Entry 5C0E (X-ray diffraction, 1.49 A resolution); this record covers chains A and C of the 3 polymer chains in the assembly.

# Chain A
Molecule: HLA class I histocompatibility antigen, A-2 alpha chain
Source organism: Homo sapiens
Reference sequence: P01892 (1A02_HUMAN); residues 1-276 here correspond to UniProt positions 25-300 (UniProt number = residue number + 24)
Chain sequence (277 residues; numbered 0 to 276; the number before each row is that of its first residue; numbering starts at 0):
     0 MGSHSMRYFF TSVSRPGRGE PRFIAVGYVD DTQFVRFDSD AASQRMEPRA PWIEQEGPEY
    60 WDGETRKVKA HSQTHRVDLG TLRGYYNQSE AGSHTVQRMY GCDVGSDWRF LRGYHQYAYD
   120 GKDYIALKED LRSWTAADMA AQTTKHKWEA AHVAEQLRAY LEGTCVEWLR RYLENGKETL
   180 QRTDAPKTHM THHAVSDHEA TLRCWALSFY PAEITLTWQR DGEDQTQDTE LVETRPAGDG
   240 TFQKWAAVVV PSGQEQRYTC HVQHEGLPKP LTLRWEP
Sequence notes: initiating methionine (0)
Disulfides: Cys101-Cys164, Cys203-Cys259

# Chain C
Molecule: Marker peptide
Chain sequence (10 residues; numbered 1 to 10; the number before each row is that of its first residue):
     1 YQFGPDFPIA

# Chain A / chain C interface
Pairs across the interface (44; chain A residue first):
  Met5(A) with Tyr1(C)
  Tyr7(A) with Tyr1(C), hydrogen bond (side chain-backbone); Gln2(C)
  Phe9(A) with Gln2(C)
  Met45(A) with Gln2(C)
  Glu63(A) with Tyr1(C); Gln2(C), hydrogen bond
  Lys66(A) with Tyr1(C); Gln2(C), hydrogen bond (side chain-backbone); Phe3(C); Gly4(C)
  Val67(A) with Gln2(C)
  Ala69(A) with Asp6(C)
  His70(A) with Asp6(C); Phe7(C)
  Thr73(A) with Asp6(C), hydrogen bond; Phe7(C), hydrogen bond (side chain-backbone); Pro8(C)
  Val76(A) with Ile9(C), hydrophobic
  Asp77(A) with Ile9(C); Ala10(C), hydrogen bond (side chain-backbone)
  Thr80(A) with Ala10(C)
  Leu81(A) with Ala10(C), hydrophobic
  Tyr84(A) with Ala10(C), hydrogen bond (side chain-backbone)
  Arg97(A) with Phe7(C)
  Tyr99(A) with Gln2(C); Phe3(C), hydrogen bond (side chain-backbone); Phe7(C), hydrophobic
  His114(A) with Phe7(C)
  Thr143(A) with Ala10(C), hydrogen bond (side chain-backbone)
  Lys146(A) with Ile9(C); Ala10(C), hydrogen bond (side chain-backbone)
  Trp147(A) with Pro8(C); Ile9(C), hydrogen bond (side chain-backbone)
  Val152(A) with Pro8(C), hydrophobic
  Gln155(A) with Phe3(C)
  Leu156(A) with Phe3(C), hydrophobic; Phe7(C), hydrophobic
  Tyr159(A) with Tyr1(C), hydrogen bond (side chain-backbone); Gln2(C); Phe3(C)
  Thr163(A) with Tyr1(C)
  Trp167(A) with Tyr1(C)
  Tyr171(A) with Tyr1(C), hydrogen bond (side chain-backbone)
Also at the interface, not in a pair above, chain A (31 interface residues in all): Tyr59, Arg65, Tyr116
Also at the interface, not in a pair above, chain C (10 interface residues in all): Pro5

# Overview
Chain A and chain C form an interface of 31 and 10 residues respectively; the contacts include 13 hydrogen
bonds. Among the polar pairs are Tyr7(A)-Tyr1(C), Glu63(A)-Gln2(C) and Lys66(A)-Gln2(C).
Chain A is HLA class I histocompatibility antigen, A-2 alpha chain (Homo sapiens) and chain C is Marker
peptide; the structure, HLA-A02 carrying YLGGPDFPTI, was determined by X-ray diffraction (same publication as
5C07, 5C08, 5C09, 5C0A, 5C0B, 5C0C and 6 further entries).
